Entry 4UX4 (X-ray diffraction, 1.80 A resolution); this record covers chain A.

# Chain A
Protein: Tankyrase-2
Organism: Homo sapiens
Notes: EC 2.4.2.30; fragment: c-terminal fragment, residues 946-1162
UniProt: Q9H2K2 (TNKS2_HUMAN); numbering as in UniProt (aligned over 946-1162)
Sequence (240 residues; row label = number of the first residue in the row):
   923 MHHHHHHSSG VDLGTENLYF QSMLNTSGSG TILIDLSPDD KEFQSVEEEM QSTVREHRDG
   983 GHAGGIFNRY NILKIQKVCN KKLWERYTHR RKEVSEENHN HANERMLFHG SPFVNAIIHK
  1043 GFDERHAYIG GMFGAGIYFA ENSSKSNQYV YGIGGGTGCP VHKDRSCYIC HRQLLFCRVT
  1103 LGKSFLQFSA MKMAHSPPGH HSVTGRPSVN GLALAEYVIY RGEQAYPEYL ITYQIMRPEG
Disordered / not traced: 923-951, 1113-1114, 1162
Construct notes: expression tag (923-945)
Ion coordination: Zn2+: Cys-1081, His-1084, Cys-1089, Cys-1092
Residues lining bound ligands: 1-methyl-7- (E9L; (1S)-1-methyl-7-(4-methylphenyl)-5-oxo-1,5-dihydro-1,6-naphthyridin-1-ium): Phe-1030, His-1031, Gly-1032, Ser-1033, Pro-1034, Phe-1035, His-1048, Ala-1049, Tyr-1050, Tyr-1060, Phe-1061, Ala-1062, Lys-1067, Ser-1068, Tyr-1071, Ile-1075, Glu-1138
What the authors report for this chain:
  - binding site for 1-methyl-7-: Gly-1032, Lys-1067, Ser-1068, Tyr-1071
  - conformationally variable residues: Phe-1035

# Overview
Chain A binds 1-methyl-7-. Cys-1081, His-1084, Cys-1089 and Cys-1092 form the Zn2+ site. The paper reports a
binding site for 1-methyl-7- at Gly-1032, Lys-1067 and Ser-1068 among others; conformational variability at
Phe-1035.
Chain A is Tankyrase-2 (Homo sapiens); the structure, Crystal structure of human tankyrase 2 in complex with
1-methyl-7-(4- methylphenyl)-5-oxo-5,6-dihydro-1,6-naphthyridin-1-ium, was determined by X-ray diffraction
(same publication as 4W5I).
